PDB entry 8WST | electron microscopy, 2.40 A resolution | chains A and B of the 6 polymer chains in the assembly

[Chain A]
Protein: Guanine nucleotide-binding protein G(q) subunit alpha-1
Source organism: Homo sapiens
Chain sequence (246 residues; numbered 1 to 246; the number before each row is that of its first residue):
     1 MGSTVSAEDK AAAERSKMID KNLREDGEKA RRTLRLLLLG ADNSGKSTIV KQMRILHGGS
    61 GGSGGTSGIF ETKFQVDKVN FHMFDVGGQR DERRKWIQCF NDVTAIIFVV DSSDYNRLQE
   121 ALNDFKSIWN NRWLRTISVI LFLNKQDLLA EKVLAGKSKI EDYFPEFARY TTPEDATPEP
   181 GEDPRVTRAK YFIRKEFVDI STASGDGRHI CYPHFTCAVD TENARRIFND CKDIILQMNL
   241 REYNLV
Unresolved in the structure: 1-3, 56-68

[Chain B]
Protein: Guanine nucleotide-binding protein G(I)/G(S)/G(T) subunit beta-1
Source organism: Homo sapiens
UniProtKB: P62873 (GBB1_HUMAN); numbering as in UniProt (aligned over 2-340)
Chain sequence (349 residues; row label = number of the first residue in the row; numbers below 1 keep their minus sign (His-6 is residue -6)):
    -6 HHHGSLLQSE LDQLRQEAEQ LKNQIRDARK ACADATLSQI TNNIDPVGRI QMRTRRTLRG
    54 HLAKIYAMHW GTDSRLLVSA SQDGKLIIWD SYTTNKVHAI PLRSSWVMTC AYAPSGNYVA
   114 CGGLDNICSI YNLKTREGNV RVSRELAGHT GYLSCCRFLD DNQIVTSSGD TTCALWDIET
   174 GQQTTTFTGH TGDVMSLSLA PDTRLFVSGA CDASAKLWDV REGMCRQTFT GHESDINAIC
   234 FFPNGNAFAT GSDDATCRLF DLRADQELMT YSHDNIICGI TSVSFSKSGR LLLAGYDDFN
   294 CNVWDALKAD RAGVLAGHDN RVSCLGVTDD GMAVATGSWD SFLKIWNGS
Unresolved in the structure: -6 to 3, 341-342
Differences from the reference sequence: expression tag (-6 to 1, 341-342)
UniProt features mapped onto this chain:
  - modified residue: Ser2 (N-acetylserine), His266 (Phosphohistidine)
  - natural variant: Leu30 (L30F: In MRD42; uncertain significance), Arg52 (R52G: In MRD42), Gly64 (G64V: In MRD42), Asp76 (D76E: In MRD42; D76G: In MRD42), Gly77 (G77S: In MRD42), Lys78 (K78R: In MRD42), Ile80 (I80N: In MRD42; I80T: In MRD42), His91 (H91R: In MRD42; uncertain significance), Ala92 (A92T: In MRD42), Pro94 (P94S: In MRD42), Leu95 (L95P: In MRD42), Arg96 (R96L: In MRD42), 5 further natural variant entries in UniProt

[How chain A and chain B interact]
Contacting residue pairs - 55 pairs, chain A then chain B:
  Ala12(A) - Asn88(B)
  Ala13(A) - Asn88(B)
  Arg15(A) - Val90(B)  hydrogen bond (side chain-backbone)
  Arg15(A) - His91(B)
  Ser16(A) - Lys89(B)
  Ile19(A) - Lys89(B)
  Ile19(A) - Val90(B)
  Ile19(A) - Ala92(B)  hydrophobic
  Asp20(A) - Lys89(B)  salt bridge
  Leu23(A) - Gly53(B)
  Leu23(A) - Leu55(B)
  Leu23(A) - Ile80(B)  hydrophobic
  Leu23(A) - Lys89(B)
  Leu23(A) - Ala92(B)  hydrophobic
  Asp26(A) - Lys78(B)  salt bridge
  Gly27(A) - Leu55(B)
  Arg35(A) - Trp99(B)
  Ile69(A) - Trp99(B)
  Ile69(A) - Leu117(B)  hydrophobic
  Phe84(A) - Trp99(B)
  Gly88(A) - Asn119(B)  hydrogen bond (backbone-side chain)
  Gln89(A) - Leu117(B)  hydrogen bond (side chain-backbone)
  Gln89(A) - Asn119(B)  hydrogen bond
  Gln89(A) - Gly144(B)
  Gln89(A) - Tyr145(B)  hydrogen bond (side chain-backbone)
  Arg90(A) - Gly162(B)  hydrogen bond (side chain-backbone)
  Arg90(A) - Asp163(B)
  Arg90(A) - Thr164(B)
  Arg90(A) - Gly185(B)
  Arg90(A) - Asp186(B)  salt bridge
  Glu92(A) - Asp186(B)
  Arg94(A) - Cys204(B)
  Arg94(A) - Asp228(B)  salt bridge
  Lys95(A) - Tyr145(B)
  Lys95(A) - Met188(B)
  Lys95(A) - Cys204(B)
  Lys95(A) - Asp228(B)  salt bridge
  Lys95(A) - Asp246(B)  salt bridge
  Trp96(A) - Leu117(B)  hydrophobic
  Trp96(A) - Tyr145(B)  hydrophobic
  Gln98(A) - Tyr59(B)  hydrogen bond (backbone-side chain)
  Gln98(A) - Arg314(B)
  Cys99(A) - Lys57(B)  hydrogen bond (backbone-side chain)
  Cys99(A) - Tyr59(B)  hydrogen bond (backbone-side chain)
  Cys99(A) - Gln75(B)
  Cys99(A) - Trp99(B)
  Cys99(A) - Met101(B)  hydrophobic
  Cys99(A) - Leu117(B)  hydrophobic
  Phe100(A) - Trp99(B)  hydrophobic
  Phe100(A) - Leu117(B)  hydrophobic
  Asn101(A) - Trp332(B)
  Asp102(A) - Lys57(B)  salt bridge
  Trp133(A) - Asp290(B)
  Trp133(A) - Arg314(B)
  Trp133(A) - Trp332(B)  hydrophobic
Also at the interface, not in a pair above, chain A (27 interface residues in all): Val103, Arg132
Also at the interface, not in a pair above, chain B (33 interface residues in all): Ala56, Thr143, Asn230

[In short]
27 residues of chain A and 33 residues of chain B are in contact; the contacts include 9 hydrogen bonds and 7
salt bridges. Among the polar pairs are Asp20(A)-Lys89(B), Asp26(A)-Lys78(B) and Arg90(A)-Asp186(B).
Here chain A is Guanine nucleotide-binding protein G(q) subunit alpha-1 and chain B is Guanine
nucleotide-binding protein G(I)/G(S)/G(T) subunit beta-1, both from Homo sapiens. Entry 8WST (Cryo-EM
structure of Melanin-Concentrating Hormone Receptor 2 with MCH) was determined by electron microscopy.
